PDB entry 7SFD | X-ray diffraction, 2.09 A resolution | chains A and D of the 3 polymer chains in the assembly

== Chain A ==
Name: DNA (cytosine-5)-methyltransferase 1
Organism: Homo sapiens
Notes: EC 2.1.1.37
UniProtKB: P26358 (DNMT1_HUMAN), isoform P26358-3; residues 729-1600 here correspond to UniProt positions 393-1264 (UniProt number = residue number - 336)
Sequence (874 residues; numbered 727 to 1600; the number before each row is that of its first residue):
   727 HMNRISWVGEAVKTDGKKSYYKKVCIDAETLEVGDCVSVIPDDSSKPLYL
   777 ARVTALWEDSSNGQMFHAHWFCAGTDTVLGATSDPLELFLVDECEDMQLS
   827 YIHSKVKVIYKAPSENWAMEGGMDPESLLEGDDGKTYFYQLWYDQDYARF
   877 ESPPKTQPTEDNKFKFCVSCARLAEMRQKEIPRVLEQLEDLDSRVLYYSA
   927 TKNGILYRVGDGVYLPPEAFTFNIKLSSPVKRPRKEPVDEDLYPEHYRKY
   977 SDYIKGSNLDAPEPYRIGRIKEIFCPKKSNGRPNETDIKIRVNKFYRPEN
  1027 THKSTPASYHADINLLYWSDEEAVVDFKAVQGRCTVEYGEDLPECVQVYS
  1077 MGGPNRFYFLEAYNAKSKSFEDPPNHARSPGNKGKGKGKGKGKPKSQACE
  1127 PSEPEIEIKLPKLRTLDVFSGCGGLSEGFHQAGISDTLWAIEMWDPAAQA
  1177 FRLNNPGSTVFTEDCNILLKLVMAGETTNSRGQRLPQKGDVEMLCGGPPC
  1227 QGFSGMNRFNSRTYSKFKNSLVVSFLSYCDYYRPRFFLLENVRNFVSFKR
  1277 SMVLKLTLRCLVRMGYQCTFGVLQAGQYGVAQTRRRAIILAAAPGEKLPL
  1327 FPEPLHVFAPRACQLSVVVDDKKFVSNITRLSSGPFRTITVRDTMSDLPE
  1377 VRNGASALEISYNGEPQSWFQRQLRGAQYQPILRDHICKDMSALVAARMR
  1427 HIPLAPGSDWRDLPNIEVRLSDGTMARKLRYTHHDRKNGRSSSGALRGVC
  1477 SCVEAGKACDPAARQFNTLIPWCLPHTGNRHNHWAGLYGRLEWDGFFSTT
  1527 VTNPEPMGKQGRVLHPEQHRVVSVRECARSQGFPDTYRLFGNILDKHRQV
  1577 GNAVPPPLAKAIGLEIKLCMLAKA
Not modelled in the structure: 727-728, 1105-1134
Sequence notes: expression tag (727-728)
Bound ions: Zn2+ site 1: His793, Cys820, Cys893, Cys896; Zn2+ site 2: Cys1476, Cys1478, Cys1485, His1502
Ligand contacts:
  - IO5 ((2S)-2-({3,5-dicyano-4-ethyl-6-[4-(2-hydroxyethyl)-1,4-diazepan-1-yl]pyridin-2-yl}sulfanyl)-2-phenylacetamide): Ser1230, His1507, Trp1510, Lys1535
  - S-adenosylhomocysteine (SAH): Phe1145, Ser1146, Gly1147, Cys1148, Gly1149, Gly1150, Leu1151, Ile1167, Glu1168, Met1169, Trp1170, Glu1189, Asp1190, Cys1191, Gly1223, Pro1225, Leu1247, Asn1578, Ala1579, Val1580
Reported in the primary citation:
  - binding site for IO5: His1507, Lys1535
  - binding site for S-adenosylhomocysteine: Pro1225, Leu1247

== Chain D ==
Molecule: 12-nt DNA strand
Sequence (12 nucleotides; row label = number of the first residue in the row):
    13 GCAGGXGGCCTC
Modified residues: PYO (1-(beta-D-ribofuranosyl)-pyrimidin-2-one-5'-phosphate) at position 18
Ligand contacts: IO5 ((2S)-2-({3,5-dicyano-4-ethyl-6-[4-(2-hydroxyethyl)-1,4-diazepan-1-yl]pyridin-2-yl}sulfanyl)-2-phenylacetamide): PYO_18, DG19, DG20, DC21

== Chain A / chain D interface ==
Contacting residue pairs (10):
  Tyr976(A) - DC14(D)  hydrogen bond to the phosphate
  Ser977(A) - DA15(D)  hydrogen bond to the phosphate
  Tyr979(A) - DA15(D)  hydrogen bond to the phosphate
  Tyr979(A) - DG16(D)  hydrogen bond to the phosphate
  Lys981(A) - DG16(D)  salt bridge to the phosphate
  Arg1312(A) - PYO_18(D)  salt bridge to the phosphate
  Asn1508(A) - DC14(D)  sugar contact
  Asn1508(A) - DA15(D)  hydrogen bond to the phosphate
  Gly1534(A) - DG19(D)  base contact
  Lys1535(A) - DG19(D)  hydrogen bond to the base
Also at the interface, not in a pair above, chain A (13 interface residues in all): Val1268, Asn1270, Thr1309, Arg1311, Thr1525
Also at the interface, not in a pair above, chain D (6 interface residues in all): DG17

== Summary ==
13 residues of chain A and 6 residues of chain D are in contact; the contacts include 6 hydrogen bonds and 2
salt bridges. Among the polar pairs are Lys1535(A)-DG19(D), Tyr976(A)-DC14(D) and Ser977(A)-DA15(D). The paper
reports a binding site for IO5 at His1507(A) and Lys1535(A); a binding site for S-adenosylhomocysteine at
Pro1225(A) and Leu1247(A).
Chain A is DNA (cytosine-5)-methyltransferase 1 (Homo sapiens) and chain D is a 12-nt DNA strand; the
structure, Human DNMT1(729-1600) Bound to Zebularine-Containing 12mer dsDNA and Inhibitor GSK3543105A, was
determined by X-ray diffraction, deposited together with 7SFC, 7SFE, 7SFF and 7SFG.
